8TMG - chains H and L of the 9 polymer chains in the assembly; structure by electron microscopy, 3.00 A resolution.

[Chain H]
Name: sAB C18 Heavy Chain
Organism: Homo sapiens
Sequence (237 residues; each row starts with the number of its first residue; numbers below 1 keep their minus sign (Glu-2 is residue -2)):
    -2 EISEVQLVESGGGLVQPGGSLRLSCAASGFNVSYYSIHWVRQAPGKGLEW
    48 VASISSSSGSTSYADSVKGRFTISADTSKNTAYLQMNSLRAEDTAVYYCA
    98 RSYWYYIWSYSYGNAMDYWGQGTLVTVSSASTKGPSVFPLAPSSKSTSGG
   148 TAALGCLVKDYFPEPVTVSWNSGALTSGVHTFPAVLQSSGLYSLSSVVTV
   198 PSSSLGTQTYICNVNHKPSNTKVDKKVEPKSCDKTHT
Disordered / not traced: -2 to 0, 123-234
Cystine bridges: Cys22-Cys96

[Chain L]
Name: sAB C18 Light Chain
Organism: Homo sapiens
Sequence (215 residues; numbered 1 to 215; the number before each row is that of its first residue):
     1 SDIQMTQSPSSLSASVGDRVTITCRASQSVSSAVAWYQQKPGKAPKLLIY
    51 SASSLYSGVPSRFSGSRSGTDFTLTISSLQPEDFATYYCQQSSSSLITFG
   101 QGTKVEIKRTVAAPSVFIFPPSDSQLKSGTASVVCLLNNFYPREAKVQWK
   151 VDNALQSGNSQESVTEQDSKDSTYSLSSTLTLSKADYEKHKVYACEVTHQ
   201 GLSSPVTKSFNRGEC
Disordered / not traced: 1, 109-215
Cystine bridges: Cys24-Cys89

[Chain H / chain L interface]
Pairs across the interface - 43 pairs, chain H then chain L:
  Val37(H) with Phe99(L), hydrophobic
  Gln39(H) with Gln39(L); Tyr88(L), hydrogen bond
  Gly44(H) with Tyr88(L)
  Leu45(H) with Gln39(L); Pro45(L), hydrophobic; Tyr88(L); Phe99(L), hydrophobic
  Trp47(H) with Ser95(L); Leu96(L), hydrophobic; Ile97(L); Phe99(L)
  Ser59(H) with Ser95(L)
  Tyr60(H) with Leu96(L)
  Tyr95(H) with Gln39(L); Lys43(L), hydrogen bond (side chain-backbone); Ala44(L), hydrophobic
  Tyr100(H) with Leu47(L); Tyr50(L); Tyr56(L)
  Tyr102(H) with Ala33(L); Val34(L); Tyr50(L), hydrophobic; Ser51(L), hydrogen bond (side chain-backbone)
  Ile104(H) with Ser32(L); Ala33(L)
  Tyr107(H) with Ser31(L), hydrogen bond
  Ser108(H) with Ser31(L)
  Tyr109(H) with Ser92(L)
  Gly110(H) with Ala33(L); Ser92(L)
  Asn111(H) with Gln90(L); Ser92(L), hydrogen bond (backbone-side chain)
  Ala112(H) with Leu47(L), hydrophobic; Tyr50(L), hydrophobic
  Met113(H) with Tyr37(L), hydrogen bond (backbone-side chain); Leu47(L); Gln90(L), hydrogen bond; Ile97(L), hydrophobic
  Asp114(H) with Tyr56(L)
  Trp116(H) with Ala44(L), hydrophobic; Pro45(L)
  Gly117(H) with Ala44(L)
Other interface residues (no listed pair), chain H (25 interface residues in all): His35, Lys43, Glu46, Tyr115
Other interface residues (no listed pair), chain L (21 interface residues in all): Gly100

[In short]
The interface between chain H and chain L involves 25 residues on one side and 21 on the other; the contacts
include 7 hydrogen bonds. Among the polar pairs are Gln39(H)-Tyr88(L), Tyr95(H)-Lys43(L) and
Tyr102(H)-Ser51(L).
Chain H is sAB C18 Heavy Chain and chain L is sAB C18 Light Chain, both from Homo sapiens; the structure,
Cryo-EM structure of CorA in complex with conformation-specific synthetic antibody C18 and 100 uM MgCl2, State
..., was determined by electron microscopy.
